Entry 8PUT (X-ray diffraction, 2.00 A resolution); this record covers chains A and F of the 4 polymer chains in the assembly.

[Chain A]
Name: Probable deoxyhypusine synthase
From: Sulfolobus islandicus
Notes: EC 2.5.1.46
UniProt: C4KGY0 (DHYS_SULIK); residues 1-312 here = UniProt positions 1-312
Sequence (312 residues; each row starts with the number of its first residue):
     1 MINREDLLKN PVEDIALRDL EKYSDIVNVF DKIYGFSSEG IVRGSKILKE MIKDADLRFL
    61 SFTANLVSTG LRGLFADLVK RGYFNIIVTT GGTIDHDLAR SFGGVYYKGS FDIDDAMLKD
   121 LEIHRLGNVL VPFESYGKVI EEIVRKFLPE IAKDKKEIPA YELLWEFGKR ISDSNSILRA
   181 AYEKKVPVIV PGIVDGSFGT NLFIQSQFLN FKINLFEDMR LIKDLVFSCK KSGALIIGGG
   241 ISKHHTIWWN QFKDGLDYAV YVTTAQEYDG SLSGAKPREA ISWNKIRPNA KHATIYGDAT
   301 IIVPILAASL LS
Curated features (UniProtKB/Swiss-Prot):
  - active site: K285 (Nucleophile)
Residues lining bound ligands:
  - NAD (nicotinamide-adenine-dinucleotide), molecule 1: T63, A64, N65, L66, T90, G91, G92, D95, H96, L126, Y136, D195, G238, G239, G240, I241, V262, T263, T264, A265, S273, G297, D298, A299
  - NAD, molecule 2: G240, I241, H244, D269, S271, L272, S273, W283

[Chain F]
Name: Translation initiation factor 5A
From: Sulfolobus islandicus
UniProt: Q97ZE8 (IF5A_SACS2); residue numbers follow UniProt; this construct covers 1-131
Sequence (131 residues; numbered 1 to 131; the number before each row is that of its first residue):
     1 MSITYTTVGE LKVGSYVVID GEPCRVVEVT KAKTGKHGSA KANVVAIGVF SGAKKTLMAP
    61 VDQQVEVPII EKHIGQIIAD MGNKIQVMDL ESYETFEIEK PTEDELASKI KPNAELEYWE
   121 IMGRRKIVRV K
Not modelled in the structure: 1
Curated features (UniProtKB/Swiss-Prot):
  - modified residue: K36 (Hypusine)

[Interface between chain A and chain F]
Residue-residue contacts - 20 pairs, chain A then chain F:
  R220(A) - T56(F)  hydrogen bond
  K223(A) - N43(F)  hydrogen bond
  K223(A) - T56(F)
  K223(A) - M58(F)
  D224(A) - N43(F)
  D224(A) - T56(F)  hydrogen bond
  F227(A) - T30(F)
  F227(A) - A32(F)  hydrophobic
  F227(A) - N43(F)
  F227(A) - M58(F)  hydrophobic
  Q251(A) - T34(F)
  Q251(A) - K36(F)
  Q251(A) - H37(F)
  F252(A) - A32(F)
  F252(A) - T34(F)
  F252(A) - H37(F)
  D254(A) - K33(F)  salt bridge
  W283(A) - K36(F)
  N284(A) - K36(F)
  K285(A) - K36(F)
Interface residues without a listed pair, chain A (13 interface residues in all): S228, W248, W249
Interface residues without a listed pair, chain F (13 interface residues in all): E28, K31, K54, L57

[Overview]
Chain A and chain F each contribute 13 residues to their interface, with 3 hydrogen bonds and 1 salt bridge.
Polar pairs include D254(A)-K33(F), R220(A)-T56(F) and K223(A)-N43(F). Ligands of chain A: NAD. From UniProt:
active-site residue K285(A) on chain A.
Here chain A is Probable deoxyhypusine synthase and chain F is Translation initiation factor 5A, both from
Sulfolobus islandicus. Entry 8PUT (IF5A in complex with Deoxyhypusine synthase) was determined by X-ray
diffraction.
